Entry 8XLN (electron microscopy, 3.78 A resolution); this record covers chains D and A.

== Chain D ==
Molecule: Processed angiotensin-converting enzyme 2
Source organism: Homo sapiens
Reference sequence: Q9BYF1 (ACE2_HUMAN); residue numbers follow UniProt; this construct covers 19-617
Sequence (608 residues; row label = number of the first residue in the row):
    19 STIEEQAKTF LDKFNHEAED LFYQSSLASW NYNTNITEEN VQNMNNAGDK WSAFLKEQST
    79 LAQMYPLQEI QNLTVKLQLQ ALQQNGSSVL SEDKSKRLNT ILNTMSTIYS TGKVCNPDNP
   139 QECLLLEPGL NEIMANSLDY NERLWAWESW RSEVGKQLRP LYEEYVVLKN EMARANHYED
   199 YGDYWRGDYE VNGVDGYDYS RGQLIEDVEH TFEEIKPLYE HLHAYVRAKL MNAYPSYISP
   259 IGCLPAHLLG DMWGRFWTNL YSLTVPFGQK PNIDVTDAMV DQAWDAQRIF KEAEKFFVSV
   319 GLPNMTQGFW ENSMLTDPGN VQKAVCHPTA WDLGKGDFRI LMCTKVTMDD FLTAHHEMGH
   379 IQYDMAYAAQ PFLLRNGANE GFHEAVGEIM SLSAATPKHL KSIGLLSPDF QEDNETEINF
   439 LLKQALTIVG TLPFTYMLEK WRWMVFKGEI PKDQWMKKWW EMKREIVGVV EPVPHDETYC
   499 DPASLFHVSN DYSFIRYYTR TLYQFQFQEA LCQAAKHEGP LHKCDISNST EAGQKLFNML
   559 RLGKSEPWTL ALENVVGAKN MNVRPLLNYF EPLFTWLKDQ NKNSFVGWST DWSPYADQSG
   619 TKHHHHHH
Disordered / not traced: 615-626
Disulfide bonds: C133-C141, C344-C361, C530-C542
Glycans and other covalent adducts: N-acetylglucosamine (NAG) linked to N53, N90, N322, N432, N546; glycan linked to N103
Sequence notes: expression tag (618-626)
Curated features (UniProtKB/Swiss-Prot):
  - region (Interaction with SARS-CoV spike glycoprotein): D30 to Y41, M82 to P84, K353 to R357
  - active site: E375 (Proton acceptor), H505 (Proton donor)
  - binding site (chloride): R169, W477, K481
  - binding site (substrate): R273, H345, P346, Y515
  - binding site (Zn(2+)): H374, H378, E402
  - glycosylation (N-linked (GlcNAc...) asparagine): N53, N90, N103, N322, N432, N546
  - mutagenesis: S19 (S19P: Increases slightly the interaction with RBD domain of SARS-CoV-2 spike protein), Q24 to K26 (Slightly inhibits interaction with SARS-CoV spike glycoprotein), Q24 (Q24T: Increases slightly the interaction with RBD domain of SARS-CoV-2 spike protein), A25 (A25V: Increases slightly the interaction with RBD domain of SARS-CoV-2 spike protein), T27 (T27Y: Increases slightly the interaction with RBD domain of SARS-CoV-2 spike protein. In sACE2.v2.2; increases interaction with RBD domain of SARS-CoV-2 spike protein ...), L29 (L29F: Increases slightly the interaction with RBD domain of SARS-CoV-2 spike protein), K31 (K31D: Abolishes interaction with SARS-CoV spike glycoprotein; K31Y: Increases slightly the interaction with RBD domain of SARS-CoV-2 spike protein), N33 (N33D: Increases slightly the interaction with RBD domain of SARS-CoV-2 spike protein), H34 (H34A: Increases slightly the interaction with RBD domain of SARS-CoV-2 spike protein), E37 (E37A: No effect on interaction with SARS-CoV spike glycoprotein), D38 (D38A: No effect on interaction with SARS-CoV spike glycoprotein), L39 (L39R: Increases slightly the interaction with RBD domain of SARS-CoV-2 spike protein), 48 further mutagenesis entries in UniProt

== Chain A ==
Molecule: Spike glycoprotein
Source organism: Severe acute respiratory syndrome coronavirus 2
Reference sequence: P0DTC2 (SPIKE_SARS2); aligned to UniProt positions 12-1206 over residues 16-1210 (the alignment contains insertions or deletions, so no single offset holds)
Sequence (1245 residues; row label = number of the first residue in the row):
     6 LLMGCVAETG SSQCVNLITR TQSYTNSFTR GVYYPDKVFR SSVLHSTHDL FLPFFSNVTW
    66 FHAIHVSGTN GTKRFDNPAL PFNDGVYFAS TEKSNIIRGW IFGTTLDSKT QSLLIVNNAT
   126 NVVIKVCEFQ FCNDPFLDVY QKNNKSWMES EFRVYSSANN CTFEYVSQPF LMDLEGKEGN
   186 FKNLREFVFK NIDGYFKIYS KHTPINLERD LPQGFSALEP LVDLPIGINI TRFQTLLALH
   246 RSYLTPVDSS SGWTAGAAAY YVGYLQPRTF LLKYNENGTI TDAVDCALDP LSETKCTLKS
   306 FTVEKGIYQT SNFRVQPTES IVRFPNITNL CPFHEVFNAT TFASVYAWNR KRISNCVADY
   366 SVIYNFAPFF AFKCYGVSPT KLNDLCFTNV YADSFVIRGN EVSQIAPGQT GNIADYNYKL
   426 PDDFTGCVIA WNSNKLDSKP SGNYNYLYRL LRKSKLKPFE RDISTEIYQA GNKPCNGVAG
   486 PNCYSPLQSY GFRPTYGVGH QPYRVVVLSF ELLHAPATVC GPKKSTNLVK NKCVNFNFNG
   546 LTGTGVLTES NKKFLPFQQF GRDIADTTDA VRDPQTLEIL DITPCSFGGV SVITPGTNTS
   606 NQVAVLYQGV NCTEVPVAIH ADQLTPTWRV YSTGSNVFQT RAGCLIGAEY VNNSYECDIP
   666 IGAGICASYQ TQTKSHGSAG SVASQSIIAY TMSLGAENSV AYSNNSIAIP TNFTISVTTE
   726 ILPVSMTKTS VDCTMYICGD STECSNLLLQ YGSFCTQLKR ALTGIAVEQD KNTQEVFAQV
   786 KQIYKTPPIK YFGGFNFSQI LPDPSKPSKR SPIEDLLFNK VTLADAGFIK QYGDCLGDIA
   846 ARDLICAQKF NGLTVLPPLL TDEMIAQYTS ALLAGTITSG WTFGAGPALQ IPFPMQMAYR
   906 FNGIGVTQNV LYENQKLIAN QFNSAIGKIQ DSLSSTPSAL GKLQDVVNHN AQALNTLVKQ
   966 LSSKFGAISS VLNDILSRLD PPEAEVQIDR LITGRLQSLQ TYVTQQLIRA AEIRASANLA
  1026 ATKMSECVLG QSKRVDFCGK GYHLMSFPQS APHGVVFLHV TYVPAQEKNF TTAPAICHDG
  1086 KAHFPREGVF VSNGTHWFVT QRNFYEPQII TTDNTFVSGN CDVVIGIVNN TVYDPLQPEL
  1146 DSFKEELDKY FKNHTSPDVD LGDISGINAS VVNIQKEIDR LNEVAKNLNE SLIDLQELGK
  1206 YEQYIASSGY IPEAPRDGQA YVRKDGEWVL LSTFLEGTKH HHHHH
Disordered / not traced: 6-332, 526-1250
Disulfide bonds: C336-C361, C379-C432, C391-C525, C480-C488
Glycans and other covalent adducts: N-acetylglucosamine (NAG) linked to N343
Sequence notes: expression tag (6-15, 1211-1250); variant I23 (Thr19 in P0DTC2), S28 (Ala27 in P0DTC2), H53 (Gln52 in P0DTC2), A84 (Val83 in P0DTC2), D143 (Gly142 in P0DTC2), Q146 (His in P0DTC2), E183 (Gln in P0DTC2), E213 (Val in P0DTC2), V252 (Gly in P0DTC2), H339 (Gly in P0DTC2), T346 (Arg in P0DTC2), I368 (Leu in P0DTC2), F371 (Ser in P0DTC2), P373 (Ser in P0DTC2), F375 (Ser in P0DTC2), A376 (Thr in P0DTC2), N405 (Asp in P0DTC2), S408 (Arg in P0DTC2), N417 (Lys in P0DTC2), K440 (Asn in P0DTC2), P445 (Val in P0DTC2), S446 (Gly in P0DTC2), L456 (Phe in P0DTC2), K460 (Asn in P0DTC2), N477 (Ser in P0DTC2), K478 (Thr in P0DTC2), A484 (Glu in P0DTC2), P486 (Phe in P0DTC2), S490 (Phe in P0DTC2), R498 (Gln in P0DTC2), Y501 (Asn in P0DTC2), H505 (Tyr in P0DTC2), G614 (Asp in P0DTC2), Y655 (His in P0DTC2), K679 (Asn in P0DTC2), H681 (Pro in P0DTC2), K764 (Asn in P0DTC2), Y796 (Asp in P0DTC2), H954 (Gln in P0DTC2), K969 (Asn in P0DTC2); engineered mutation G682 (Arg in P0DTC2), S683 (Arg in P0DTC2), G685 (Arg in P0DTC2), P817 (Phe in P0DTC2), P892 (Ala in P0DTC2), P899 (Ala in P0DTC2), P942 (Ala in P0DTC2), P986 (Lys in P0DTC2), P987 (Val in P0DTC2)
Curated features (UniProtKB/Swiss-Prot):
  - glycosylation (N-linked (GlcNAc...) asparagine): N21 (complex), N126 (hybrid)

== Interface between chain D and chain A ==
Contacting residue pairs (21):
  S19(D) - N477(A)
  Q24(D) - G476(A)
  T27(D) - L456(A)
  F28(D) - Y489(A)
  K31(D) - Y489(A)
  K31(D) - S490(A)  hydrogen bond (side chain-backbone)
  H34(D) - Y453(A)
  H34(D) - Q493(A)  hydrogen bond (backbone-side chain)
  E35(D) - Q493(A)
  D38(D) - Y449(A)  hydrogen bond
  D38(D) - R498(A)  salt bridge
  Y41(D) - R498(A)
  Y41(D) - T500(A)  hydrogen bond
  Y41(D) - Y501(A)
  Q42(D) - R498(A)  hydrogen bond
  Y83(D) - Y489(A)
  K353(D) - Y501(A)  hydrogen bond
  K353(D) - G502(A)  hydrogen bond (backbone-backbone)
  K353(D) - H505(A)
  G354(D) - G502(A)
  D355(D) - T500(A)
Also at the interface, not in a pair above, chain D (16 interface residues in all): M82, R357
Also at the interface, not in a pair above, chain A (16 interface residues in all): L455, A475, N487

== In short ==
The chain D/chain A interface involves 16 residues from each chain, with 7 hydrogen bonds and 1 salt bridge.
Among the polar pairs are D38(D)-R498(A), K31(D)-S490(A) and H34(D)-Q493(A). N-acetylglucosamine is covalently
linked to N53(D), N90(D), N322(D), N432(D) and N546(D). N-acetylglucosamine is covalently linked to N343(A).
Chain D is Processed angiotensin-converting enzyme 2 (Homo sapiens) and chain A is Spike glycoprotein (Severe
acute respiratory syndrome coronavirus 2); the structure, Structure of the SARS-CoV-2 EG.5.1 spike RBD in
complex with ACE2, was determined by electron microscopy (same publication as 8XLM, 8WMD and 8WMF).
